4NBF - chains A and B of the 6 polymer chains in the assembly; structure by X-ray diffraction, 2.00 A resolution.

# Chain A (and B)
Name: Terminal oxygenase component of carbazole
Notes: EC 1.14.12.22; chain B of this document is another copy of the same molecule, construct and numbering; everything in this record applies to it too
Reference sequence: Q84II6 (Q84II6_JANS3); residues 1-384 here = UniProt positions 1-384
Amino-acid sequence (392 residues; each row starts with the number of its first residue):
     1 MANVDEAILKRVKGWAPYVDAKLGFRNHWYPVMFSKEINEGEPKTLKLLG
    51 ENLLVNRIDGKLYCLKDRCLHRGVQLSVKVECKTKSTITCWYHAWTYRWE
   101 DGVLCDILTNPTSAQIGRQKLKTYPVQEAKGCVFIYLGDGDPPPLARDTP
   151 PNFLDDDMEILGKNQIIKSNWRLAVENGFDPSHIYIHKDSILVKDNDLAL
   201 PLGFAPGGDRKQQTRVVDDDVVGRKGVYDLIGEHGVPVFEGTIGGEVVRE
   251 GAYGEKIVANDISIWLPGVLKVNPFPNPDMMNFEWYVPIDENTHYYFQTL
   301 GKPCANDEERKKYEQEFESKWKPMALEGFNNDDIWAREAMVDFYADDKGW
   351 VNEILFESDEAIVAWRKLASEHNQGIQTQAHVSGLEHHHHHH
Not modelled in the structure: 1, 391-392
Sequence notes: engineered mutation N282 (Gln in Q84II6); expression tag (385-392)
Bound ions: 2Fe-2S cluster Fe: C69, H71, C90, H93; Fe2+: H183, H187, D333
Ligand contacts: 2Fe-2S cluster (FES): C69, H71, R72, V74, C90, Y92, H93, A94, W95
What the authors report for this chain:
  - mutagenesis - Q282N: decreased catalytic activity on CAR

# How chain A and chain B interact
Residue-residue contacts (76; chain A residue first):
  R11(A) with H388(B), hydrogen bond
  E176(A) with R72(B), salt bridge
  N177(A) with Y92(B), hydrogen bond
  D180(A) with H93(B), salt bridge
  S182(A) with H93(B); T109(B)
  H183(A) with Y92(B); H93(B)
  Y185(A) with E81(B), hydrogen bond; K83(B); T89(B); C90(B); W91(B); Y92(B); A94(B); L108(B); T109(B)
  I186(A) with W91(B); Y92(B)
  K188(A) with E81(B), salt bridge
  L202(A) with T109(B)
  G203(A) with T109(B)
  F204(A) with T109(B), hydrogen bond (backbone-backbone); N110(B)
  A205(A) with N110(B)
  P206(A) with N110(B)
  V238(A) with L108(B); P111(B)
  G241(A) with L108(B)
  T242(A) with D106(B); L108(B)
  I243(A) with K83(B); T84(B); T87(B); T89(B); T96(B); D106(B); L108(B), hydrophobic
  G244(A) with D106(B), hydrogen bond (backbone-side chain)
  V248(A) with K83(B); T84(B)
  W335(A) with V78(B), hydrophobic; K79(B); W91(B), hydrophobic
  A336(A) with W91(B), hydrophobic
  A339(A) with V74(B); W91(B), hydrophobic
  M340(A) with R72(B); V74(B), hydrophobic; Y92(B)
  F343(A) with R68(B); R72(B); G73(B)
  Y344(A) with R72(B), hydrogen bond
  D346(A) with S383(B)
  K348(A) with E386(B), salt bridge
  N352(A) with S383(B), hydrogen bond (side chain-backbone)
  E353(A) with H71(B)
  I354(A) with L70(B), hydrogen bond (backbone-backbone); H71(B), hydrogen bond (backbone-backbone); W95(B); Q115(B); Q119(B)
  L355(A) with Q115(B), hydrogen bond (backbone-side chain)
  F356(A) with H71(B); W95(B); I107(B), hydrophobic; T109(B); S113(B); Q115(B)
  E357(A) with N110(B), hydrogen bond; S113(B), hydrogen bond; A114(B), hydrogen bond (side chain-backbone)
  D359(A) with H71(B), salt bridge
  I362(A) with R72(B)
  R366(A) with R72(B)
Also at the interface, not in a pair above, chain A (39 interface residues in all): R249, D342
Also at the interface, not in a pair above, chain B (37 interface residues in all): Q75, T112, G384, H387

# Summary
39 residues of chain A face 37 of chain B across their interface; the contacts include 13 hydrogen bonds and 5
salt bridges. Polar contacts include E176(A)-R72(B), D180(A)-H93(B) and K188(A)-E81(B). Chain A binds 2Fe-2S
cluster. The paper reports that Q282N of chain A reduces catalytic activity on CAR.
Chain A and chain B are both Terminal oxygenase component of carbazole; the structure, Oxygenase with Gln282
replaced by Asn and ferredoxin complex of carbazole 1,9a-dioxygenase, was determined by X-ray diffraction
(same publication as 4NB8, 4NB9, 4NBA, 4NBB, 4NBC, 4NBD and 3 further entries).
